7MKD - chains J and Q of the 9 polymer chains in the assembly; structure by electron microscopy, 3.20 A resolution.

[Chain J]
Molecule: DNA-directed RNA polymerase subunit beta'
From: Escherichia coli
Notes: EC 2.7.7.6
UniProtKB: A0A4S1NBU2 (A0A4S1NBU2_ECOLX); residue numbers follow UniProt; this construct covers 1-1407
Amino-acid sequence (1407 residues; each row starts with the number of its first residue):
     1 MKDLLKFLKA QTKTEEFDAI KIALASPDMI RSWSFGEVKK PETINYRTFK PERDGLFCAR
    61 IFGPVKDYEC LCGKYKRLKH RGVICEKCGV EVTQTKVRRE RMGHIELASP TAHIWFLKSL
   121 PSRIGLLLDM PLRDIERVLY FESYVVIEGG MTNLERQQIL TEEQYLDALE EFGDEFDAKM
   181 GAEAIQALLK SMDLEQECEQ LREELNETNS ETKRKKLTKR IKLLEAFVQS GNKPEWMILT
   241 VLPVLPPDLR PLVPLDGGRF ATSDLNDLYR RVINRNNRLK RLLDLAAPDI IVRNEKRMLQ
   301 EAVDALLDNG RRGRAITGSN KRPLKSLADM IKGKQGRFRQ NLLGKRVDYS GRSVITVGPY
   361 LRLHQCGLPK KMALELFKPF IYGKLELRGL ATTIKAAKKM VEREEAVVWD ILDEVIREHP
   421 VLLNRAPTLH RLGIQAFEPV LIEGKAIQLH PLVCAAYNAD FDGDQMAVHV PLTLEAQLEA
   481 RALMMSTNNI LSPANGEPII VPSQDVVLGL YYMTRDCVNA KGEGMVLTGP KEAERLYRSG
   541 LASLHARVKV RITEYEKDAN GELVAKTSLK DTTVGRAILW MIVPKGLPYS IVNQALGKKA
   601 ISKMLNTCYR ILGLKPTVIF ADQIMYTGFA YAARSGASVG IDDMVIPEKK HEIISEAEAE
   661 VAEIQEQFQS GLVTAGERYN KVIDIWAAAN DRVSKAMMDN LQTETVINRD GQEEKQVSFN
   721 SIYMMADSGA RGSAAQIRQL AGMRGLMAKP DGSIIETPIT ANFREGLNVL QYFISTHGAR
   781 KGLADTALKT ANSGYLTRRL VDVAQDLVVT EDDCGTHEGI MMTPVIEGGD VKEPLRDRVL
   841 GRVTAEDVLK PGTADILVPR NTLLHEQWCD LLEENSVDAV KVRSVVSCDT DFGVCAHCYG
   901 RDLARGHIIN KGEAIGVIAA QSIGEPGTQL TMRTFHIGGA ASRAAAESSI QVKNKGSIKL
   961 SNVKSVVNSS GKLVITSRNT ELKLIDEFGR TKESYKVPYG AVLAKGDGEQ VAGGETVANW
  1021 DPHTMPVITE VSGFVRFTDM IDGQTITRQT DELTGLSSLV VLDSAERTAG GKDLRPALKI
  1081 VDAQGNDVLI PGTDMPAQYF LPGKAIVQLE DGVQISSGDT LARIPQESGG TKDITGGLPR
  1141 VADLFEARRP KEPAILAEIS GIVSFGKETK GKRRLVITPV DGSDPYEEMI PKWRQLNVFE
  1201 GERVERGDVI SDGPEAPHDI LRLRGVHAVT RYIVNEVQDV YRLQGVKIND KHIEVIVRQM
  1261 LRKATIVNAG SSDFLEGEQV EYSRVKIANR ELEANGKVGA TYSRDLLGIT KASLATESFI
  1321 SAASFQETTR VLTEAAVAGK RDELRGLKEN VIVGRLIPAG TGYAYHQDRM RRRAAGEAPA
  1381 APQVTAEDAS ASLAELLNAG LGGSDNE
Disordered / not traced: 1-15, 932-947, 1127-1134, 1376-1407
Construct notes: conflict Val1384 (Met in A0A4S1NBU2)
Metal / ion sites: Zn2+ site 1: Cys70, Cys72, Cys85; Mg2+: Asp460, Asp462, Asp464; Zn2+ site 2: Cys814, Cys888, Cys895, Cys898
Residues lining bound ligands: chapso (1N7): Leu255, Asp256, Arg259

[Chain Q]
Molecule: Template strand of lambda PR promoter DNA
Sequence (90 nucleotides; row label = number of the first residue in the row):
     1 CGAGGTCGAC ATACAACCTC CTTAGTACAT GCAACCATTA TCACCGCCAG AGGTAAAATA
    61 GTCAACACGC ACGGTGTTAG ATATTTATCC
Disordered / not traced: 1-7, 76-90
Residues lining bound ligands: chapso (1N7): DA34, DC35, DC36

[Chain J / chain Q interface]
Pairs across the interface (24):
  Arg47(J) with DG52(Q), salt bridge to the phosphate
  Asn209(J) with DA16(Q), phosphate contact
  Ser210(J) with DA16(Q), hydrogen bond to the phosphate; DC17(Q), phosphate contact
  Glu211(J) with DC17(Q), hydrogen bond to the phosphate
  Arg259(J) with DC36(Q), hydrogen bond to the base; DA37(Q), hydrogen bond to the base
  Lys334(J) with DA29(Q), salt bridge to the phosphate; DT30(Q), salt bridge to the phosphate
  Arg339(J) with DC28(Q), salt bridge to the phosphate; DT30(Q), salt bridge to the phosphate
  Arg346(J) with DC32(Q), salt bridge to the phosphate
  Arg352(J) with DC32(Q), phosphate contact
  Pro427(J) with DT30(Q), base contact
  Thr790(J) with DA29(Q), base contact
  Ala791(J) with DA29(Q), sugar contact
  Gly794(J) with DA29(Q), sugar contact
  Tyr795(J) with DA27(Q), sugar contact; DC28(Q), sugar contact
  Lys1172(J) with DT19(Q), salt bridge to the phosphate
  Gln1326(J) with DA27(Q), phosphate contact
  Glu1327(J) with DT26(Q), phosphate contact; DA27(Q), hydrogen bond to the phosphate
  Arg1330(J) with DT26(Q), sugar contact
Other interface residues (no listed pair), chain J (23 interface residues in all): Leu120, Arg311, Asn320, Ala426, Arg798
Other interface residues (no listed pair), chain Q (16 interface residues in all): DC18, DG25, DG31, DT38

[Overview]
The interface between chain J and chain Q involves 23 residues on one side and 16 on the other, with 5
hydrogen bonds and 7 salt bridges. Polar contacts include Arg259(J)-DC36(Q), Arg259(J)-DA37(Q) and
Ser210(J)-DA16(Q). Chapso is bound between chain J and chain Q.
Here chain J is DNA-directed RNA polymerase subunit beta' (Escherichia coli) and chain Q is Template strand of
lambda PR promoter DNA. Entry 7MKD (Cryo-EM structure of Escherichia coli RNA polymerase bound to lambda PR
promoter DNA (class 1)) was determined by electron microscopy, deposited together with 7MKE, 7MKI and 7MKJ.
